Entry 6HIV (electron microscopy, 7.80 A resolution (low resolution: residue-level contacts below are approximate; hydrogen-bond / salt-bridge calls are withheld)); this record covers chains Cm and CA of the 154 polymer chains in the assembly.

== Chain Cm ==
Name: mS37
Source organism: Trypanosoma brucei brucei
UniProtKB: Q38C96 (Q38C96_TRYB2); residue numbers follow UniProt; this construct covers 1-215
Sequence (215 residues; numbered 1 to 215; the number before each row is that of its first residue):
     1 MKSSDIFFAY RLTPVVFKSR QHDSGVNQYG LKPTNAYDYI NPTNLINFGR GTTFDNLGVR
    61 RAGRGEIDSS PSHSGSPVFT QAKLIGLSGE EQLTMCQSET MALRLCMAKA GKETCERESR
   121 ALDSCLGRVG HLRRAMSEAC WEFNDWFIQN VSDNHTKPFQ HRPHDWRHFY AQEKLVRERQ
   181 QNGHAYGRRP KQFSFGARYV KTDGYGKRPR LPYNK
Not modelled in the structure: 1-19
Disulfides: Cys-106/Cys-115

== Chain CA ==
Molecule: 9s rRNA
Source organism: Trypanosoma brucei brucei
Sequence (621 nucleotides; numbered 1 to 621; the number before each row is that of its first residue):
     1 UAAAUUAUGG UCAAUUGUUA GUAUUCAUAU UAAUUUUUUU AAAUGUUUUA UCAUUUUAUA
    61 AAGGUUUAUU UUUGAAAGAU UUUUUGUAUA AAAUUUUAGG AAUAGUUAAU AAUAAUUUAU
   121 AAUUUUGAUU AGAUUGUUUU GUUAAUGCUA UUAGAUGGGU GUGGAAAAAU AAAAAAAAUA
   181 AUUAAUAUAU AUCAAUAAUA AAUUAAAUUA AUCUAUUAGU CAGAAAUGGA UGCCAGCCGU
   241 UGCGGUAAUU UCUAUGCUUU UAAAUAUUAU ACAAUUAUCA UAUUAAAUUG UUAAGUGUUG
   301 AUUUAACCAA UAAAAAUAUA AAUAAUUUUU AUUUGUUUUU AAACACCAUU AGGUAUAUGC
   361 AAAUAUAAAA UUAUAGUAAU UAUAAAUUAU AUUAUAUUAU AUUUAUUCAU AUAAUUAAUA
   421 GGAUAAUAUU UGUAGUUUUU GAUACCAUGA UAAGGAUUAU AAAUUGAAAG UGUUAAUAUC
   481 AUAAUCAAAA UUUAUUAUUU AUAUUAAAUA UGUAUGUGUA GAUAAAAUAA GAAAUUAAAA
   541 AGGUAUUGUU GCCCACCAAU UUUUAUAAUA AAAAUAACGU GCAGUAAUUA AUAUAUUUAU
   601 AAAAAUAUAU UUUUUUUUUU U
Differences from the reference sequence: conflict U298 (C2839 in 343546), U473 (G3014 in 343546); expression tag (614-621)
Metal / ion sites: Mg2+ site 1 near A27 (its only coordinating residue here); Mg2+ site 2: A61, A155; Mg2+ site 3 near U65 (its only coordinating residue here); Mg2+ site 4 near A68 (its only coordinating residue here); Mg2+ site 5 near A76 (its only coordinating residue here); Mg2+ site 6: A224, A225; Mg2+ site 7: U281, A367; Mg2+ site 8 near U339 (its only coordinating residue here); Mg2+ site 9 near A385 (its only coordinating residue here); Mg2+ site 10: A386, U387; Mg2+ site 11 near A541 (its only coordinating residue here); Mg2+ site 12 near U563 (its only coordinating residue here); 4 more Mg2+ sites not listed
Small-molecule neighbours:
  - spermidine (SPD), molecule 1: A27, U28, G239, A266, U267, U268
  - spermidine (SPD), molecule 2: A218, U259, U261, A262, A263, A264
  - spermidine (SPD), molecule 3: U398, A399, U457, U458, A459
  - spermidine (SPD), molecule 4: A452, A453, G454, G466, A467, A468, A469, G470
  - spermine (SPM): U66, U67, U95, U96, U97, U125, U126, G127, A128, U129

== How chain Cm and chain CA interact ==
Contacting residue pairs (118; chain Cm residue first):
  Tyr-37(Cm) / A385(CA)
  Tyr-37(Cm) / A386(CA)
  Asn-41(Cm) / A386(CA)
  Thr-43(Cm) / A386(CA)
  Asn-44(Cm) / A386(CA)
  Asn-47(Cm) / A386(CA)
  Asn-47(Cm) / U387(CA)
  Phe-48(Cm) / U387(CA)
  Arg-50(Cm) / A389(CA)
  Gly-65(Cm) / A538(CA)
  Gly-65(Cm) / A539(CA)
  Glu-66(Cm) / A539(CA)
  Ile-67(Cm) / A540(CA)
  Asp-68(Cm) / A540(CA)
  Asp-68(Cm) / A541(CA)
  Ser-69(Cm) / A539(CA)
  Ser-69(Cm) / A540(CA)
  Ser-70(Cm) / A539(CA)
  Ser-70(Cm) / A540(CA)
  Pro-77(Cm) / A540(CA)
  Pro-77(Cm) / U615(CA)
  Phe-79(Cm) / U393(CA)
  Phe-79(Cm) / A540(CA)
  Phe-79(Cm) / U615(CA)
  Phe-79(Cm) / U616(CA)
  Phe-79(Cm) / U617(CA)
  Thr-80(Cm) / U617(CA)
  Gln-81(Cm) / U393(CA)
  Gln-81(Cm) / A539(CA)
  Ala-82(Cm) / U393(CA)
  Lys-83(Cm) / U393(CA)
  Leu-87(Cm) / A394(CA)
  Ser-88(Cm) / U393(CA)
  Ser-88(Cm) / A394(CA)
  Arg-134(Cm) / U395(CA)
  Ser-137(Cm) / A394(CA)
  Trp-141(Cm) / A394(CA)
  Trp-141(Cm) / A539(CA)
  His-161(Cm) / U615(CA)
  Arg-162(Cm) / U612(CA)
  Arg-162(Cm) / U615(CA)
  His-164(Cm) / U611(CA)
  His-164(Cm) / U612(CA)
  Arg-167(Cm) / U278(CA)
  Arg-167(Cm) / U611(CA)
  Lys-174(Cm) / U610(CA)
  Arg-179(Cm) / A285(CA)
  Gln-180(Cm) / A285(CA)
  Gln-180(Cm) / A286(CA)
  Gln-180(Cm) / A287(CA)
  Asn-182(Cm) / U283(CA)
  Asn-182(Cm) / U284(CA)
  Asn-182(Cm) / A285(CA)
  Gly-183(Cm) / A282(CA)
  Gly-183(Cm) / U283(CA)
  His-184(Cm) / A282(CA)
  His-184(Cm) / U283(CA)
  His-184(Cm) / U333(CA)
  His-184(Cm) / U334(CA)
  Ala-185(Cm) / U334(CA)
  Tyr-186(Cm) / A365(CA)
  Arg-188(Cm) / U334(CA)
  Arg-188(Cm) / G335(CA)
  Arg-188(Cm) / U364(CA)
  Arg-189(Cm) / G335(CA)
  Arg-189(Cm) / A609(CA)
  Arg-189(Cm) / U610(CA)
  Pro-190(Cm) / G335(CA)
  Pro-190(Cm) / A357(CA)
  Lys-191(Cm) / G335(CA)
  Lys-191(Cm) / U336(CA)
  Lys-191(Cm) / U337(CA)
  Lys-191(Cm) / U356(CA)
  Lys-191(Cm) / A357(CA)
  Gln-192(Cm) / G335(CA)
  Gln-192(Cm) / U356(CA)
  Gln-192(Cm) / U608(CA)
  Phe-193(Cm) / U356(CA)
  Phe-193(Cm) / A357(CA)
  Ser-194(Cm) / U356(CA)
  Phe-195(Cm) / A314(CA)
  Phe-195(Cm) / A315(CA)
  Gly-196(Cm) / A315(CA)
  Arg-198(Cm) / U317(CA)
  Tyr-199(Cm) / U291(CA)
  Tyr-199(Cm) / U292(CA)
  Tyr-199(Cm) / A315(CA)
  Tyr-199(Cm) / A316(CA)
  Val-200(Cm) / U339(CA)
  Val-200(Cm) / A342(CA)
  Lys-201(Cm) / U338(CA)
  Lys-201(Cm) / U339(CA)
  Lys-201(Cm) / A357(CA)
  Thr-202(Cm) / U338(CA)
  Thr-202(Cm) / U339(CA)
  Gly-204(Cm) / U358(CA)
  Tyr-205(Cm) / U338(CA)
  Tyr-205(Cm) / U358(CA)
  Gly-206(Cm) / U358(CA)
  Lys-207(Cm) / G290(CA)
  Arg-208(Cm) / G290(CA)
  Arg-208(Cm) / U317(CA)
  Arg-210(Cm) / U288(CA)
  Arg-210(Cm) / U289(CA)
  Arg-210(Cm) / A357(CA)
  Arg-210(Cm) / U358(CA)
  Leu-211(Cm) / A287(CA)
  Leu-211(Cm) / U288(CA)
  Leu-211(Cm) / A357(CA)
  Tyr-213(Cm) / U333(CA)
  Asn-214(Cm) / A287(CA)
  Asn-214(Cm) / U288(CA)
  Lys-215(Cm) / U334(CA)
  Lys-215(Cm) / U336(CA)
  Lys-215(Cm) / U337(CA)
  Lys-215(Cm) / A357(CA)
  Lys-215(Cm) / C360(CA)
  Lys-215(Cm) / A361(CA)
Other interface residues (no listed pair), chain Cm (72 interface residues in all): Ile-40, Gly-49, Ser-76, Val-78, Gly-130, Arg-133, Cys-140, Asn-144, Gln-181, Asp-203, Pro-209, Pro-212
Other interface residues (no listed pair), chain CA (55 interface residues in all): G21, A318, A343, U388, U614

== Summary ==
72 residues of chain Cm and 55 residues of chain CA are in contact. Chain CA binds 4 copies of spermidine and
spermine. A61(CA) and A155(CA) form the Mg2+ site 2. A224(CA) and A225(CA) coordinate Mg2+ site 6.
Here chain Cm is mS37 and chain CA is 9s rRNA, both from Trypanosoma brucei brucei. Entry 6HIV (Cryo-EM
structure of the Trypanosoma brucei mitochondrial ribosome - This entry contains the complete mitoribosome)
was determined by electron microscopy together with 6HIW, 6HIX, 6HIY and 6HIZ from the same study.
